PDB entry 9EXA | electron microscopy, 3.20 A resolution | chains A and C of the 6 polymer chains in the assembly

== Chain A ==
Protein: Membrane protein
From: Severe acute respiratory syndrome coronavirus 2
Reference sequence: P0DTC5 (VME1_SARS2); residues 17-204 here = UniProt positions 17-204
Sequence (188 residues; row label = number of the first residue in the row):
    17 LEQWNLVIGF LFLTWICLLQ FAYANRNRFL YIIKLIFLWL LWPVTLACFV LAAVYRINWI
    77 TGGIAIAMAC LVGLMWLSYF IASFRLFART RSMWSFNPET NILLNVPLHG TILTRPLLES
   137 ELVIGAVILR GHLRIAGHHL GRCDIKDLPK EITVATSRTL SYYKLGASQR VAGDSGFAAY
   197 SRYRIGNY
Ligand contacts:
  - A1H7W (6-[[1-[4,6-dimethyl-5-(2-methylpropyl)pyrimidin-2-yl]piperidin-4-yl]-methyl-amino]-N-(2-pyrrolidin-1-ylethyl)pyridazine-4-carboxamide), molecule 1: Leu-35, Gln-36, Tyr-39, Ala-40
  - A1H7W, molecule 2: Trp-55, Trp-92, Tyr-95, Phe-96, Ser-99, Ser-111, Phe-112, Asn-113, Pro-114, Glu-115, Thr-116, Asn-117, Leu-134
UniProt features mapped onto this chain:
  - natural variant: Gln-19 (Q19E: In strain: Omicron/BA.1, Omicron/BA.2 and 7 more), Ala-63 (A63T: In strain: Omicron/BA.1, Omicron/BA.2 and 7 more), Ile-82 (I82T: In strain: Eta/B.1.525 and Delta/B.1.617.2)
  - mutagenesis: Arg-42 to Arg-44 (Partial loss of N-RNA binding)

== Chain C ==
Protein: Fab-B light chain
From: Mus musculus
Notes: antibody fragment or engineered binder
Sequence (218 residues; each row starts with the number of its first residue):
     1 DIVMTQSPAS LAVSLGQRAT ISCKASQSID YDGDNYMNWY QQKPGQPPKL LIYTTSNLES
    61 GIPARFSGSG SGTDFTLNIH PVEEGDAATY YCQQNNEDPY TFGGGTKLEI KRADAAPTVS
   121 IFPPSSEQLT SGGASVVCFL NNFYPKDINV KWKIDGSERQ NGVLNSWTDQ DSKDSTYSMS
   181 STLTLTKDEY ERHNSYTCEA THKTSTSPIV KSFNRNEC
Disulfides: Cys-23/Cys-92, Cys-138/Cys-198

== How chain A and chain C interact ==
Pairs across the interface (22):
  Leu-138(A) / Asp-34(C)
  Leu-138(A) / Tyr-36(C)
  Lys-180(A) / Leu-50(C)
  Lys-180(A) / Tyr-53(C)
  Lys-180(A) / Glu-59(C)  salt bridge
  Ser-197(A) / Tyr-53(C)
  Arg-198(A) / Tyr-31(C)
  Arg-198(A) / Asp-32(C)  salt bridge
  Arg-198(A) / Tyr-36(C)  hydrogen bond
  Arg-198(A) / Thr-54(C)  hydrogen bond (backbone-side chain)
  Tyr-199(A) / Tyr-53(C)  hydrophobic
  Tyr-199(A) / Thr-54(C)
  Tyr-199(A) / Asn-95(C)
  Arg-200(A) / Asn-95(C)
  Arg-200(A) / Tyr-100(C)
  Ile-201(A) / Tyr-31(C)  hydrophobic
  Ile-201(A) / Tyr-36(C)  hydrophobic
  Ile-201(A) / Asn-95(C)  hydrogen bond (backbone-backbone)
  Ile-201(A) / Asn-96(C)
  Ile-201(A) / Tyr-100(C)  hydrogen bond (backbone-side chain)
  Gly-202(A) / Tyr-100(C)
  Asn-203(A) / Asp-98(C)
Interface residues without a listed pair, chain A (10 interface residues in all): Thr-175
Interface residues without a listed pair, chain C (14 interface residues in all): Asn-38, Asn-57

== In short ==
The interface between chain A and chain C involves 10 residues on one side and 14 on the other, with 4
hydrogen bonds and 2 salt bridges. Polar contacts include Lys-180(A)/Glu-59(C), Arg-198(A)/Asp-32(C) and
Arg-198(A)/Tyr-36(C). Chain A binds compound A1H7W.
Here chain A is Membrane protein (Severe acute respiratory syndrome coronavirus 2) and chain C is Fab-B light
chain (Mus musculus). Entry 9EXA (SARS-CoV-2 M protein dimer (short form) in complex with Fab-B and CIM-834)
was determined by electron microscopy.
